3MXS - chain A; structure by X-ray diffraction, 1.24 A resolution.

# Chain A
Molecule: Beta-lactamase SHV-1
From: Klebsiella pneumoniae
Notes: EC 3.5.2.6
Reference sequence: P0AD64 (BLA1_KLEPN); the author numbering skips numbers that UniProt does not, so the offset changes along the chain: 26-238 = UniProt 22-234; 240-252 = UniProt 235-247; 254-292 = UniProt 248-286
Chain sequence (265 residues; numbered 26 to 292; 2 numbers in that range are skipped by the numbering (no residue carries them; nothing is unmodelled there); the number before each row is that of its first residue):
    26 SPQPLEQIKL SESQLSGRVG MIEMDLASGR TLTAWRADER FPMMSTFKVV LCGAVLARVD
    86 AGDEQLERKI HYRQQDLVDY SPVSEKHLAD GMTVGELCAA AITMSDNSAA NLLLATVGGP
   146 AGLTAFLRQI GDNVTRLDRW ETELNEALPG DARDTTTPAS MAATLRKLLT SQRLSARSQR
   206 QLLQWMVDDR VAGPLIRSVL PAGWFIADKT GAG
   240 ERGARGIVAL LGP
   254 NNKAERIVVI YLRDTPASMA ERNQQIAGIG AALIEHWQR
UniProt features mapped onto this chain:
  - active site: Ser-70 (Nucleophile), Glu-168 (Proton acceptor)
  - binding site (a beta-lactam): Lys-73, Ser-130, Glu-166
Disulfide bonds: Cys-77/Cys-123
Residues lining bound ligands:
  - CZ9 (N-[(dihydroxyboranyl)methyl]-Nalpha-[(4-ethyl-2,3-dioxopiperazin-1-yl)carbonyl]-D-tyrosinamide): Met-69, Ser-70, Lys-73, Tyr-105, Ser-130, Asn-132, Glu-166, Thr-167, Leu-169, Asn-170, Gly-236, Ala-237, Gly-238, Glu-240
  - cyclohexyl-hexyl-beta-D-maltoside (MA4), molecule 1: Ser-26, Ile-221, Val-224, Leu-225, Pro-226, Ile-231, Ile-246, Ala-248, Leu-250, Val-261, Ile-263, Ile-279, Ala-280, Gly-283, Ala-284, Ile-287, Glu-288
  - cyclohexyl-hexyl-beta-D-maltoside (MA4), molecule 2: Ala-217, Leu-220, Ile-221, Val-224, Thr-235, Arg-244, Ile-246, Asn-276, Ile-279, Ala-280

# Summary
Chain A binds compound CZ9 and cyclohexyl-hexyl-beta-D-maltoside. From UniProt: active-site residues Ser-70
and Glu-168 and 3 beta-lactam-binding residues.
Chain A is Beta-lactamase SHV-1 (Klebsiella pneumoniae); the structure, SHV-1 beta-lactamase complex with
compound 2, was determined by X-ray diffraction, deposited together with 3MKE, 3MKF and 3MXR.
